PDB entry 3IC2 | X-ray diffraction, 2.40 A resolution | chains A and C of the 4 polymer chains in the assembly

Chain A (and C):
Protein: Hemoglobin subunit alpha
Source organism: Homo sapiens
Notes: chain C of this document is another copy of the same molecule, construct and numbering; everything in this record applies to it too
Reference sequence: P69905 (HBA_HUMAN); residues 1-141 here correspond to UniProt positions 2-142 (UniProt number = residue number + 1)
Amino-acid sequence (141 residues; numbered 1 to 141; the number before each row is that of its first residue):
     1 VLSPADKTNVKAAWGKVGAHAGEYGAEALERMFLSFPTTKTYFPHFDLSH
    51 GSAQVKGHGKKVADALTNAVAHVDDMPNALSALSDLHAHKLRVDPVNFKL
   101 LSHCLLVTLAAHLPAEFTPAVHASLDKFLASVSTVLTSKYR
Curated features (UniProtKB/Swiss-Prot):
  - binding site (O2): His58
  - binding site (heme b): His87
  - site: Thr8, Asn9 (Microbial infection: Cleavage), Lys11 (Not glycated), Ala13, Trp14 (Microbial infection: Cleavage), Tyr24, Gly25 (Microbial infection: Cleavage), Leu29, Glu30 (Microbial infection: Cleavage), His45, Phe46 (Microbial infection: Cleavage), Asp47, Leu48 (Microbial infection: Cleavage), Ser52, Ala53 (Microbial infection: Cleavage), Val55, Lys56 (Microbial infection: Cleavage), Lys56 (Not glycated), Gly59, Lys60 (Microbial infection: Cleavage), Lys60 (Not glycated), Lys90 (Not glycated), Leu91, Arg92 (Microbial infection: Cleavage), Lys99 (Not glycated), Leu106, Val107 (Microbial infection: Cleavage), Thr108, Leu109 (Microbial infection: Cleavage), Val121, His122 (Microbial infection: Cleavage), Ser133, Thr134 (Microbial infection: Cleavage)
  - modified residue: Ser3 (Phosphoserine), Lys7 (N6-succinyllysine), Thr8 (Phosphothreonine), Lys11 (N6-succinyllysine), Lys16 (N6-acetyllysine), Tyr24 (Phosphotyrosine), Ser35 (Phosphoserine), Lys40 (N6-succinyllysine), Ser49 (Phosphoserine), Ser102 (Phosphoserine), Thr108 (Phosphothreonine), Ser124 (Phosphoserine), Ser131 (Phosphoserine), Thr134 (Phosphothreonine), Thr137 (Phosphothreonine), Ser138 (Phosphoserine)
  - glycosylation (N-linked (Glc) (glycation) lysine): Lys7, Lys16, Lys40, Lys61
Glycans and other covalent adducts: 4-[(5-methoxy-2-methylphenoxy)methyl]pyridine (B78) linked to Val1
Metal / ion sites: heme Fe: His87 (together with oxygen molecule)
Residues lining bound ligands:
  - B78 (4-[(5-methoxy-2-methylphenoxy)methyl]pyridine): Leu2, Met76, Pro77, Lys127, Ala130, Ser131, Thr134, Val135
  - heme (HEM): Met32, Thr39, Tyr42, Phe43, His45, Phe46, His58, Lys61, Val62, Ala65, Leu66, Leu83, Leu86, His87, Leu91, Val93, Asn97, Phe98, Leu101, Leu105, Leu129, Val132, Leu136
  - oxygen molecule (OXY): Leu29, Phe43, His58, Val62, His87

How chain A and chain C interact:
Residue-residue contacts - 19 pairs, chain A then chain C:
  Val1(A) - Val135(C)  hydrophobic
  Val1(A) - Ser138(C)
  Val1(A) - Tyr140(C)  hydrophobic
  Leu2(A) - Tyr140(C)
  Ser3(A) - Lys139(C)
  Ser3(A) - Tyr140(C)
  Ser3(A) - Arg141(C)
  Pro4(A) - Tyr140(C)
  Pro4(A) - Arg141(C)
  Lys127(A) - Lys139(C)  hydrogen bond (side chain-backbone)
  Ser138(A) - Val1(C)
  Lys139(A) - Ser3(C)
  Lys139(A) - Lys127(C)  hydrogen bond (backbone-side chain)
  Tyr140(A) - Val1(C)  hydrophobic
  Tyr140(A) - Leu2(C)
  Tyr140(A) - Ser3(C)
  Tyr140(A) - Pro4(C)
  Arg141(A) - Ser3(C)
  Arg141(A) - Pro4(C)
Interface residues without a listed pair, chain A (13 interface residues in all): Asp6, Pro77, Thr134, Val135
Interface residues without a listed pair, chain C (13 interface residues in all): Asp6, Pro77, Thr134

In short:
Chain A and chain C each contribute 13 residues to their interface, with 2 hydrogen bonds. Its one
hydrogen-bonded contact is Lys127(A)-Lys139(C). Ligands of chain A: oxygen molecule and heme. Covalently
linked compound B78: at Val1(A).
Both chains are Hemoglobin subunit alpha (Homo sapiens). Entry 3IC2 (Crystal Structure of liganded hemoglobin
in complex with a potent antisickling agent, INN-266) was determined by X-ray diffraction.
